PDB entry 4PRL | X-ray diffraction, 2.60 A resolution | chains A and B

[Chain A (and B)]
Molecule: 4-phosphoerythronate dehydrogenase
Source organism: Lactobacillus jensenii
Notes: EC 1.1.1.290; chain B of this document is another copy of the same molecule, construct and numbering; everything in this record applies to it too
Reference sequence: C5G4U0 (C5G4U0_9LACO); numbering as in UniProt (aligned over 1-330)
Chain sequence (336 residues; each row starts with the number of its first residue):
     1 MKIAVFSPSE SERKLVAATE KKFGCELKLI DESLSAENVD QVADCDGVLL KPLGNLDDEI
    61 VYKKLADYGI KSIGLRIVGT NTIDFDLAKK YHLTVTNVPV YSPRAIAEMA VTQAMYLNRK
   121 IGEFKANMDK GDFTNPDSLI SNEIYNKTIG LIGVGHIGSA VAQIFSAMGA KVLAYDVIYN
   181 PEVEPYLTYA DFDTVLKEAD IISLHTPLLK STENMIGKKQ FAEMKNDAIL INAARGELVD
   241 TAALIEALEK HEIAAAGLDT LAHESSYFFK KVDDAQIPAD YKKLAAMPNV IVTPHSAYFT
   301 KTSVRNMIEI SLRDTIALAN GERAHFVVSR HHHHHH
Not modelled in the structure: 331-336
Differences from the reference sequence: expression tag (331-336)
Ligand contacts: NAD (nicotinamide-adenine-dinucleotide): Y101, I106, I152, G153, V154, G155, H156, I157, G158, Y175, D176, V177, I178, H205, T206, P207, L209, T212, A233, A234, R235, D259, H295, A297, Y298

[How chain A and chain B interact]
Contacting residue pairs - 129 pairs, chain A then chain B:
  E10(A) with P136(B); D137(B), hydrogen bond (side chain-backbone)
  S11(A) with D137(B)
  K14(A) with D137(B), salt bridge
  S102(A) with E143(B), hydrogen bond; Y145(B)
  R104(A) with I144(B); Y145(B); M168(B), hydrogen bond (side chain-backbone)
  A105(A) with R119(B), hydrogen bond (backbone-side chain); E143(B)
  E108(A) with R119(B); E143(B); I144(B), hydrogen bond (side chain-backbone); Y145(B)
  M109(A) with R119(B); I121(B), hydrophobic
  T112(A) with M115(B); Y116(B); R119(B); I121(B)
  M115(A) with T112(B)
  Y116(A) with T112(B); Y116(B), hydrophobic
  R119(A) with A105(B), hydrogen bond (side chain-backbone); M109(B); T112(B); S296(B), hydrogen bond (side chain-backbone); A297(B), hydrogen bond (side chain-backbone)
  I121(A) with M109(B), hydrophobic; T112(B); Q113(B); T293(B)
  F124(A) with P294(B); S296(B)
  K125(A) with A285(B), hydrogen bond (side chain-backbone)
  M128(A) with Y281(B); V292(B); T293(B); P294(B)
  G131(A) with K270(B); K271(B); V272(B), hydrogen bond (backbone-backbone)
  D132(A) with K270(B); K271(B), salt bridge
  F133(A) with Y267(B); F268(B); F269(B), hydrogen bond (backbone-backbone); K270(B), hydrogen bond (backbone-backbone); V272(B), hydrophobic; Y281(B); P294(B)
  T134(A) with F269(B); K270(B)
  N135(A) with F269(B); P294(B); S296(B); Y298(B), hydrogen bond; F299(B)
  P136(A) with E10(B); F299(B)
  D137(A) with E10(B), hydrogen bond (backbone-side chain); S11(B), hydrogen bond; K14(B)
  L139(A) with F299(B)
  I140(A) with S11(B); F299(B), hydrophobic; T300(B); K301(B)
  S141(A) with F299(B), hydrogen bond (backbone-backbone); T300(B); K301(B), hydrogen bond (backbone-backbone)
  N142(A) with T300(B); T302(B)
  E143(A) with S102(B), hydrogen bond; A105(B); E108(B); T300(B), hydrogen bond; T302(B), hydrogen bond
  I144(A) with E108(B), hydrogen bond (backbone-side chain)
  Y145(A) with S102(B); R104(B); E108(B)
  N146(A) with T302(B)
  M168(A) with R104(B), hydrogen bond (backbone-side chain)
  Y267(A) with F133(B)
  F268(A) with F133(B)
  F269(A) with F133(B), hydrogen bond (backbone-backbone); T134(B); N135(B)
  K270(A) with G131(B); D132(B); F133(B), hydrogen bond (backbone-backbone); T134(B)
  K271(A) with G131(B)
  V272(A) with G131(B), hydrogen bond (backbone-backbone); F133(B), hydrophobic
  I277(A) with F133(B), hydrophobic
  Y281(A) with M128(B); F133(B)
  A285(A) with K125(B), hydrogen bond (backbone-side chain)
  I291(A) with I121(B), hydrophobic
  V292(A) with M128(B)
  T293(A) with I121(B); M128(B)
  P294(A) with F124(B), hydrophobic; M128(B); F133(B); N135(B)
  S296(A) with R119(B); F124(B)
  A297(A) with R119(B), hydrogen bond (backbone-side chain)
  Y298(A) with N135(B), hydrogen bond
  F299(A) with N135(B); P136(B); L139(B); I140(B), hydrophobic; S141(B), hydrogen bond (backbone-backbone)
  T300(A) with I140(B); S141(B); N142(B); E143(B), hydrogen bond
  K301(A) with I140(B); S141(B), hydrogen bond (backbone-backbone); N142(B)
  T302(A) with N142(B), hydrogen bond; E143(B), hydrogen bond; N146(B), hydrogen bond
  V304(A) with I140(B), hydrophobic
Interface residues without a listed pair, chain A (60 interface residues in all): Q113, K130, S138, I164, A167, H295, S303
Interface residues without a listed pair, chain B (60 interface residues in all): K130, I164, A167, G169, I277, I291, H295, S303, V304

[In short]
Chain A and chain B each contribute 60 residues to their interface, with 34 hydrogen bonds and 2 salt bridges.
Polar pairs include K14(A)-D137(B), D132(A)-K271(B) and E10(A)-D137(B). Bound to chain A: NAD.
Both chains are 4-phosphoerythronate dehydrogenase (Lactobacillus jensenii). Entry 4PRL (Crystal structure of
D-lactate dehydrogenase with NAD+ from Lactobacillus jensenii) was determined by X-ray diffraction together
with 4PRK from the same study.
